Entry 9JNU (electron microscopy, 2.50 A resolution); this record covers chains G and J of the 11 polymer chains in the assembly.

[Chain G]
Protein: Histone H2A
Organism: Xenopus laevis
UniProtKB: Q6AZJ8 (Q6AZJ8_XENLA); residues 1-129 here correspond to UniProt positions 2-130 (UniProt number = residue number + 1)
Chain sequence (129 residues; numbered 1 to 129; the number before each row is that of its first residue):
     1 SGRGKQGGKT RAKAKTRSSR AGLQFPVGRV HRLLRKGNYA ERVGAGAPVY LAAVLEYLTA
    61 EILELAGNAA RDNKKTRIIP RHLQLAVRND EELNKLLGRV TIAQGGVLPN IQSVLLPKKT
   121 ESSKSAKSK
Unresolved in the structure: 1-11, 119-129

[Chain J]
Molecule: 146-nt DNA strand
Organism: Escherichia coli K-12
Sequence (146 nucleotides; numbered 1 to 146; the number before each row is that of its first residue):
     1 ATCGGATGTA TATATCTGAC ACGTGCCTGG AGACTAGGGA GTAATCCCCT TGGCGGTTAA
    61 AACGCGGGGG ACAGCGCGTA CGTGCGTTTA AGCGGTGCTA GAGCTGTCTA CGACCAATTG
   121 AGCGGCCTCG GCACCGGGAT TCTCGA

[Chain G / chain J interface]
Pairs across the interface (13):
  Arg29(G) - DG122(J)  sugar contact
  Arg29(G) - DC123(J)  salt bridge to the phosphate
  Arg42(G) - DG112(J)  phosphate contact
  Arg42(G) - DA113(J)  phosphate contact
  Val43(G) - DG112(J)  sugar contact
  Val43(G) - DA113(J)  hydrogen bond to the phosphate
  Gly44(G) - DG112(J)  sugar contact
  Ala45(G) - DG112(J)  phosphate contact
  Lys75(G) - DC132(J)  phosphate contact
  Lys75(G) - DA133(J)  phosphate contact
  Thr76(G) - DC132(J)  hydrogen bond to the phosphate
  Arg77(G) - DG131(J)  sugar contact
  Arg77(G) - DC132(J)  phosphate contact
Also at the interface, not in a pair above, chain G (13 interface residues in all): Lys13, Thr16, His31, Arg35, Glu41
Also at the interface, not in a pair above, chain J (9 interface residues in all): DG120, DA121

[Overview]
The interface between chain G and chain J involves 13 residues on one side and 9 on the other; the contacts
include 2 hydrogen bonds and 1 salt bridge. Among the polar pairs are Val43(G)-DA113(J), Thr76(G)-DC132(J) and
Arg29(G)-DC123(J).
Chain G is Histone H2A (Xenopus laevis) and chain J is a 146-nt DNA strand (Escherichia coli K-12); the
structure, Structure of isw1-nucleosome complex in ADP state, was determined by electron microscopy (same
publication as 9JNT, 9JNV, 9JO2, 9JO5, 9LIU and 9LJ2).
